Entry 7O73 (electron microscopy, 3.40 A resolution); this record covers chains O and T of the 30 polymer chains in the assembly.

[Chain O]
Name: TATA-box-binding protein
Organism: Saccharomyces cerevisiae (strain ATCC 204508 / S288c)
UniProtKB: P13393 (TBP_YEAST); residue numbers follow UniProt; this construct covers 1-240
Sequence (247 residues; each row starts with the number of its first residue):
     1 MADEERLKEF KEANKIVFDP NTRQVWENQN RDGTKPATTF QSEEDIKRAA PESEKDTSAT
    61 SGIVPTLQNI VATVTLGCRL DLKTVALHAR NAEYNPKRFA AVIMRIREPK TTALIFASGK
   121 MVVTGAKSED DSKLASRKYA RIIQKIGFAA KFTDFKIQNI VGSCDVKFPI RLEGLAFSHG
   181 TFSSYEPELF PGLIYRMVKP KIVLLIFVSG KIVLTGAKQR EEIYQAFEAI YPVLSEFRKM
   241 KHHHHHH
Disordered / not traced: 1-59, 241-247
Construct notes: expression tag (241-247)

[Chain T]
Molecule: Template DNA
Sequence (106 nucleotides; numbered 1 to 106; the number before each row is that of its first residue):
     1 TGACACAGCG CAGTTGTGCT ATGATATTTT TATGTATGTA CAACACACAT CGGAGGTGAA
    61 TCGAACGTTC CATAGCTATT ATATACACAG CGTGCTACTG TTCTCG
Disordered / not traced: 1-31, 97-106

[Chain O / chain T interface]
Pairs across the interface (28; chain O residue first):
  Gln68(O) - DT82(T)  sugar contact
  Gln68(O) - DA83(T)  sugar contact
  Asn69(O) - DA81(T)  hydrogen bond to the base
  Asn69(O) - DT82(T)  sugar contact
  Val71(O) - DA81(T)  base contact
  Arg98(O) - DT79(T)  salt bridge to the phosphate
  Phe99(O) - DA78(T)  base contact
  Phe99(O) - DT79(T)  base contact
  Ile103(O) - DT79(T)  phosphate contact
  Ile103(O) - DT80(T)  phosphate contact
  Arg105(O) - DT80(T)  phosphate contact
  Arg105(O) - DA81(T)  salt bridge to the phosphate
  Thr112(O) - DT80(T)  phosphate contact
  Thr112(O) - DA81(T)  hydrogen bond to the phosphate
  Leu114(O) - DT80(T)  sugar contact
  Thr124(O) - DA81(T)  hydrogen bond to the sugar
  Val161(O) - DT82(T)  base contact
  Ser163(O) - DA83(T)  phosphate contact
  Phe190(O) - DT84(T)  base contact
  Phe190(O) - DA85(T)  base contact
  Pro191(O) - DA85(T)  base contact
  Pro191(O) - DC86(T)  sugar contact
  Phe207(O) - DT84(T)  base contact
  Ser209(O) - DA85(T)  hydrogen bond to the phosphate
  Lys211(O) - DT84(T)  phosphate contact
  Lys211(O) - DA85(T)  salt bridge to the phosphate
  Val213(O) - DA83(T)  base contact
  Val213(O) - DT84(T)  sugar contact
Also at the interface, not in a pair above, chain O (21 interface residues in all): Lys110, Gly125, Leu205

[Overview]
The interface between chain O and chain T involves 21 residues on one side and 9 on the other, with 4 hydrogen
bonds and 3 salt bridges. Polar pairs include Asn69(O)-DA81(T), Thr124(O)-DA81(T) and Thr112(O)-DA81(T).
Chain O is TATA-box-binding protein (Saccharomyces cerevisiae (strain ATCC 204508 / S288c)) and chain T is
Template DNA; the structure, Yeast RNA polymerase II transcription pre-initiation complex with closed
distorted promoter DNA, was determined by electron microscopy, deposited together with 7O4I, 7O4J, 7O4K, 7O4L,
7O72 and 7O75.
